PDB entry 9ILP | electron microscopy, 3.40 A resolution | chains a and C of the 24 polymer chains in the assembly

# Chain a
Molecule: Head completion protein
Organism: Escherichia phage T5
Reference sequence: Q6QGD9 (HCP_BPT5); numbering as in UniProt (aligned over 1-170)
Amino-acid sequence (170 residues; each row starts with the number of its first residue):
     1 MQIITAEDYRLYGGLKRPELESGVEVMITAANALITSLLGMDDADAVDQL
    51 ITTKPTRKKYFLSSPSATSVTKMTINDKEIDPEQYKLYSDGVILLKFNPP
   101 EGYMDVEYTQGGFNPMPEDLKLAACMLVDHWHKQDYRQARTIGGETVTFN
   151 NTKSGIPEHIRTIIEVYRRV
Reported in the primary citation:
  - conformationally variable residues (loop rearrangement): G14 to L20

# Chain C
Molecule: Portal protein pb7
Organism: Escherichia phage T5
Reference sequence: Q6QGD5 (PORTL_BPT5); residues 1-403 here = UniProt positions 1-403
Amino-acid sequence (403 residues; numbered 1 to 403; the number before each row is that of its first residue):
     1 MGFKSWITEKLNPGQRIIRDMEPVSHRTNRKPFTTGQAYSKIEILNRTAN
    51 MVIDSAAECSYTVGDKYNIVTYANGVKTKTLDTLLNVRPNPFMDISTFRR
   101 LVVTDLLFEGCAYIYWDGTSLYHVPAALMQVEADANKFIKKFIFNNQINY
   151 RVDEIIFIKDNSYVCGTNSQISGQSRVATVIDSLEKRSKMLNFKEKFLDN
   201 GTVIGLILETDEILNKKLRERKQEELQLDYNPSTGQSSVLILDGGMKAKP
   251 YSQISSFKDLDFKEDIEGFNKSICLAFGVPQVLLDGGNNANIRPNIELFY
   301 YMTIIPMLNKLTSSLTFFFGYKITPNTKEVAALTPDKEAEAKHLTSLVNN
   351 GIITGNEARSELNLEPLDDEQMNKIRIPANVAGSATGVSGQEGGRPKGST
   401 EGD
Not modelled in the structure: 1-10, 378-403
Curated features (UniProtKB/Swiss-Prot):
  - site: K10, L11 (Cleavage)

# How chain a and chain C interact
Residue-residue contacts (6; chain a residue first):
  L38(a) - I213(C)  hydrophobic
  S63(a) - K216(C)
  S154(a) - D211(C)
  S154(a) - E212(C)
  R161(a) - I213(C)
  R168(a) - I213(C)
Other interface residues (no listed pair), chain a (7 interface residues in all): G40, D42
Other interface residues (no listed pair), chain C (5 interface residues in all): K217

# Summary
Chain a and chain C form an interface of 7 and 5 residues respectively. The paper reports conformational
variability at G14(a).
Chain a is Head completion protein and chain C is Portal protein pb7, both from Escherichia phage T5; the
structure, Structure of the bacteriophage T5 portal complex, was determined by electron microscopy, deposited
together with 8ZVI, 9IMV and 9IOZ.
